4K6Y - chains A and C; structure by X-ray diffraction, 1.48 A resolution.

# Chain A
Protein: Golgi-associated PDZ and coiled-coil motif-containing protein
From: Homo sapiens
Notes: fragment: PDZ domain
UniProt: Q9HD26 (GOPC_HUMAN); numbering as in UniProt (aligned over 284-370)
Sequence (87 residues; each row starts with the number of its first residue):
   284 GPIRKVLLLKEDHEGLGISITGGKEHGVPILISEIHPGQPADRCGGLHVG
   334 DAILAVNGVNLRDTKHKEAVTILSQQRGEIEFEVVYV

# Chain C
Protein: iCAL36-Q peptide
Sequence (10 residues; numbered 1 to 10; the number before each row is that of its first residue):
     1 ANSRWQTSII
Not modelled in the structure: 1-2

# How chain A and chain C interact
Pairs across the interface (26; chain A residue first):
  G298(A) - I10(C)
  L299(A) - I10(C)  hydrogen bond (backbone-backbone)
  G300(A) - I10(C)  hydrogen bond (backbone-backbone)
  I301(A) - I9(C)
  I301(A) - I10(C)  hydrogen bond (backbone-backbone)
  S302(A) - S8(C)
  S302(A) - I9(C)
  I303(A) - Q6(C)
  I303(A) - T7(C)
  I303(A) - S8(C)  hydrogen bond (backbone-backbone)
  T304(A) - W5(C)
  T304(A) - Q6(C)  hydrogen bond (side chain-backbone)
  T304(A) - T7(C)  hydrogen bond
  G305(A) - Q6(C)
  E308(A) - Q6(C)  hydrogen bond
  H309(A) - R4(C)
  H309(A) - W5(C)
  H309(A) - Q6(C)  hydrogen bond
  V311(A) - W5(C)  hydrophobic
  L314(A) - W5(C)  hydrophobic
  H349(A) - Q6(C)
  H349(A) - T7(C)
  H349(A) - S8(C)  hydrogen bond
  K350(A) - Q6(C)
  V353(A) - S8(C)
  L356(A) - I10(C)  hydrophobic
Interface residues without a listed pair, chain A (19 interface residues in all): S316, H319, S357
The authors on this interface:
  - residue pairs: L299(A)-I10(C), G300(A)-I10(C), H349(A)-S8(C) (hydrogen bond)

# Overview
Chain A and chain C form an interface of 19 and 7 residues respectively, with 9 hydrogen bonds. Among the
polar pairs are L299(A)-I10(C), T304(A)-Q6(C) and T304(A)-T7(C). The paper describes contacts between L299(A)
and I10(C) and G300(A) and I10(C); a hydrogen bond between H349(A) and S8(C).
Chain A is Golgi-associated PDZ and coiled-coil motif-containing protein (Homo sapiens) and chain C is
iCAL36-Q peptide; the structure, CFTR Associated Ligand (CAL) PDZ domain bound to peptide iCAL36-Q
(ANSRWQTSII), was determined by X-ray diffraction (same publication as 4JOE, 4JOF, 4JOG, 4JOH, 4JOJ, 4JOK and
5 further entries).
